Entry 8REW (electron microscopy, 2.98 A resolution); this record covers chains C and H of the 9 polymer chains in the assembly.

Chain C:
Protein: Transforming growth factor beta-1
Organism: Homo sapiens
Notes: fragment: lap
Reference sequence: P01137 (TGFB1_HUMAN); residues 1-390 here = UniProt positions 1-390
Amino-acid sequence (390 residues; each row starts with the number of its first residue):
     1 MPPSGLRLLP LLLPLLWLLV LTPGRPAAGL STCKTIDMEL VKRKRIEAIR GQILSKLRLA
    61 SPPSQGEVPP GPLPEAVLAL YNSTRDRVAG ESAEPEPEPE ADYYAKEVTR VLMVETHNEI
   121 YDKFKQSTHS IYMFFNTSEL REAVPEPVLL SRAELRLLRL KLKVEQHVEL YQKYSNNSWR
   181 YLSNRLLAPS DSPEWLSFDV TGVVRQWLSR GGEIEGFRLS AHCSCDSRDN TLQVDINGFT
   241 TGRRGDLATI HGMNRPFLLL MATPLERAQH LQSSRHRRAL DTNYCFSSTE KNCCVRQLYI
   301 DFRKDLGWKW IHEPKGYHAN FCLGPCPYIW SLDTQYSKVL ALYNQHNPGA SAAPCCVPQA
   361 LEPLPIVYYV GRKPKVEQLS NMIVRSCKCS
Not modelled in the structure: 1-32, 89-101, 239-253, 269-390
Swiss-Prot annotation at these positions:
  - region: Asp226 to Gly252 (Bowtie tail)
  - motif: Arg244 to Asp246 (Cell attachment site)
  - site: Arg278, Ala279 (Cleavage)
  - glycosylation (N-linked (GlcNAc...) asparagine): Asn82, Asn136, Asn176
  - natural variant: Pro10 (P10L: Associated with lower bone mineral density and higher frequency of vertebral fractures in Japanese post-menopausal women), Arg45 (R45C: In IBDIMDE), Tyr81 (Y81H: In CAEND), Arg110 (R110C: In IBDIMDE), Arg218 (R218C: In CAEND; R218H: In CAEND), His222 (H222D: In CAEND), Cys223 (C223G: In CAEND; C223R: In CAEND), Cys225 (C225R: In CAEND), Cys387 (C387R: In IBDIMDE)
  - mutagenesis: Cys33 (C33S: Abolishes interchain disulfide bond with LTBP1 and/or LRRC32, and subsequent regulation of activation of TGF-beta-1), Glu75 (E75A: Does not affect integrin-binding or activation of TGF-beta-1), Leu158 (L158A: Does not affect integrin-binding or activation of TGF-beta-1), Leu160 (L160A/R: Does not affect integrin-binding or activation of TGF-beta-1), Pro193 (P193A/R: Does not affect integrin-binding or activation of TGF-beta-1), Leu232 to Ile236 (Strongly inhibits integrin-binding and activation of TGF-beta-1), Val234 to Ile236 (Strongly inhibits integrin-binding and activation of TGF-beta-1), Asn237 (N237A: Does not affect integrin-binding or activation of TGF-beta-1), Asn254 (N254A: Does not affect integrin-binding or activation of TGF-beta-1), Phe257 to Leu260 (Strongly inhibits integrin-binding and activation of TGF-beta-1), Arg278 (R278A: Prevents cleavage and subsequent maturation of the protein. Generated in order to mimic the structure of the Transforming growth factor beta-1 proprotein)
Covalent attachments: N-acetylglucosamine (NAG) linked to Asn82, Asn176; glycan linked to Asn136

Chain H:
Protein: hFab LHT-22, Heavy Chain
Organism: Lama glama
Amino-acid sequence (247 residues; each row starts with the number of its first residue):
     1 MGWSCIILFL VATATGVHSE LQLVESGGGL VQPGGSLRLS CAASGFTFDD YTMNWVRQAP
    61 GKGLEWVSAI RWNGVTTYYA ESMKGRFTVS RDNGQNTLYL QMNSLKAEDT AVYYCAKGGS
   121 IDLTYGMDYW GKGTLVTVSS ASTKGPSVFP LAPSSKSTSG GTAALGCLVK DYFPEPVTVS
   181 WNSGALTSGV HTFPAVLQSS GLYSLSSVVT VPSSSLGTQT YICNVNHKPS NTKVDKKVEP
   241 KSCDKTH
Not modelled in the structure: 1-19, 144-247
Cystine bridges: Cys41-Cys115

How chain C and chain H interact:
Contacting residue pairs - 22 pairs, chain C then chain H:
  Glu119(C) - Arg71(H)  salt bridge
  Glu119(C) - Trp72(H)
  Glu119(C) - Thr76(H)
  Ile120(C) - Arg71(H)
  Ile120(C) - Trp72(H)  hydrophobic
  Asp122(C) - Trp72(H)
  Lys123(C) - Asp49(H)
  Lys123(C) - Asp50(H)  salt bridge
  Lys123(C) - Trp72(H)
  Ser175(C) - Tyr51(H)
  Ser175(C) - Gly119(H)
  Ser175(C) - Ser120(H)
  Ser175(C) - Tyr125(H)
  Asn176(C) - Tyr51(H)
  Asn177(C) - Asp50(H)  hydrogen bond
  Arg210(C) - Tyr125(H)
  Gly212(C) - Thr124(H)
  Gly212(C) - Tyr125(H)
  Glu213(C) - Asp122(H)
  Glu213(C) - Thr124(H)
  Ile214(C) - Asp122(H)  hydrogen bond (backbone-side chain)
  Glu215(C) - Tyr125(H)  hydrogen bond
Other interface residues (no listed pair), chain C (14 interface residues in all): Phe124, Gly211
Other interface residues (no listed pair), chain H (13 interface residues in all): Asn73, Ile121

In short:
Chain C and chain H form an interface of 14 and 13 residues respectively, with 3 hydrogen bonds and 2 salt
bridges. Polar contacts include Glu119(C)-Arg71(H), Lys123(C)-Asp50(H) and Asn177(C)-Asp50(H). Covalently
linked N-acetylglucosamine: at Asn82(C) and Asn176(C). From UniProt: 17 mutagenesis sites on chain C.
Here chain C is Transforming growth factor beta-1 (Homo sapiens) and chain H is hFab LHT-22, Heavy Chain (Lama
glama). Entry 8REW (CryoEM structure of human GARP-lTGFbeta1 in complex with a Fab fragment derived from an
activating antibody) was determined by electron microscopy.
